Entry 5TYS (X-ray diffraction, 2.01 A resolution); this record covers chains A and B.

Chain A (and B):
Molecule: Protease
From: Human immunodeficiency virus 1
Notes: chain B of this document is another copy of the same molecule, construct and numbering; everything in this record applies to it too
Reference sequence: C8B467 (C8B467_9HIV1); residue numbers follow UniProt; this construct covers 1-99
Amino-acid sequence (99 residues; numbered 1 to 99; the number before each row is that of its first residue):
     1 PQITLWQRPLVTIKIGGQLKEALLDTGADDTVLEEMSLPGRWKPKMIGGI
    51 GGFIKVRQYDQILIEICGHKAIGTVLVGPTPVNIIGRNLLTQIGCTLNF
Small-molecule neighbours: 7OA ((3S,3aR,5R,7aS,8S)-hexahydro-4H-3,5-methanofuro[2,3-b]pyran-8-yl [(2S,3R)-4-[{[2-(cyclopropylamino)-1,3-benzothiazol-6-yl]sulfonyl}(2-methylpropyl)amino]-1-(3,5-difluorophenyl)-3-hydroxybutan-2-yl]carbamate): Arg8, Leu23, Asp25, Gly27, Ala28, Asp29, Asp30, Val32, Ile47, Gly48, Gly49, Ile50, Thr80, Pro81, Val82, Ile84
Reported in the primary citation:
  - binding site for 7OA: Arg8, Asp25, Gly27, Asp29, Asp30, Val32, Ile47, Gly49, Ile50, Pro81, Val82
  - catalytic residues: Asp25
  - mutagenesis - V32I (1 kcal/mol): increased binding to 7OA (from molecular simulation)

Interface between chain A and chain B:
Residue-residue contacts - 92 pairs, chain A then chain B:
  Pro1(A) with Leu97(B); Asn98(B); Phe99(B), hydrogen bond (backbone-backbone)
  Gln2(A) with Thr96(B), hydrogen bond; Leu97(B); Asn98(B), hydrogen bond
  Ile3(A) with Thr96(B); Leu97(B), hydrogen bond (backbone-backbone)
  Thr4(A) with Thr96(B)
  Leu5(A) with Thr26(B); Arg87(B), hydrogen bond (backbone-side chain); Leu90(B), hydrophobic; Thr91(B); Cys95(B)
  Trp6(A) with Arg87(B), hydrogen bond (backbone-side chain); Thr91(B)
  Gln7(A) with Arg87(B), hydrogen bond (backbone-side chain)
  Arg8(A) with Asp29(B), salt bridge; Arg87(B)
  Pro9(A) with Thr26(B); Leu97(B), hydrophobic
  Leu23(A) with Gly27(B)
  Leu24(A) with Thr26(B), hydrogen bond (backbone-side chain); Leu97(B), hydrophobic
  Asp25(A) with Asp25(B); Thr26(B); Gly27(B), hydrogen bond (side chain-backbone)
  Thr26(A) with Leu5(B); Pro9(B); Leu24(B), hydrogen bond (side chain-backbone); Asp25(B); Thr26(B), hydrogen bond (side chain-backbone); Leu97(B)
  Gly27(A) with Leu23(B); Asp25(B), hydrogen bond (backbone-side chain)
  Asp29(A) with Arg8(B), salt bridge
  Gly49(A) with Ile50(B)
  Ile50(A) with Gly49(B); Ile54(B); Thr80(B)
  Gly51(A) with Gly51(B); Gly52(B); Ile54(B)
  Gly52(A) with Gly51(B)
  Ile54(A) with Ile50(B); Gly51(B)
  Cys67(A) with Phe99(B), hydrophobic
  His69(A) with Phe99(B)
  Thr80(A) with Ile50(B)
  Arg87(A) with Leu5(B), hydrogen bond (side chain-backbone); Trp6(B), hydrogen bond (side chain-backbone); Gln7(B); Arg8(B); Pro9(B)
  Leu90(A) with Leu5(B), hydrophobic
  Thr91(A) with Leu5(B); Trp6(B)
  Ile93(A) with Phe99(B)
  Gly94(A) with Asn98(B); Phe99(B)
  Cys95(A) with Leu5(B); Leu97(B), hydrophobic; Asn98(B); Phe99(B), hydrophobic
  Thr96(A) with Gln2(B); Ile3(B); Thr4(B); Thr96(B); Leu97(B); Asn98(B), hydrogen bond (backbone-backbone)
  Leu97(A) with Pro1(B); Gln2(B); Ile3(B), hydrogen bond (backbone-backbone); Pro9(B), hydrophobic; Leu24(B), hydrophobic; Thr26(B); Cys95(B), hydrophobic; Thr96(B); Leu97(B), hydrophobic
  Asn98(A) with Pro1(B); Gln2(B); Gly94(B); Cys95(B); Thr96(B), hydrogen bond (backbone-backbone); Asn98(B)
  Phe99(A) with Pro1(B), hydrogen bond (backbone-backbone); Ile3(B), hydrophobic; Cys67(B), hydrophobic; His69(B); Ile93(B); Gly94(B); Cys95(B), hydrophobic
Also at the interface, not in a pair above, chain A (40 interface residues in all): Val32, Ile47, Gly48, Phe53, Pro79, Pro81, Ile84
Also at the interface, not in a pair above, chain B (39 interface residues in all): Val32, Phe53, Ile66, Pro79, Pro81, Ile84

Overview:
40 residues of chain A and 39 residues of chain B are in contact; the contacts include 18 hydrogen bonds and 2
salt bridges. Polar pairs include Arg8(A)-Asp29(B), Gln2(A)-Thr96(B) and Gln2(A)-Asn98(B). Bound to chain A:
compound 7OA. The paper reports the catalytic residue Asp25(A); V32I of chain A increases binding to 7OA.
Chain A and chain B are both Protease (Human immunodeficiency virus 1); the structure, X-ray crystal structure
of wild type HIV-1 protease in complex with GRL-142, was determined by X-ray diffraction together with 5TYR
from the same study.
